PDB entry 7S0S | electron microscopy, 3.05 A resolution | chains C and L of the 35 polymer chains in the assembly

# Chain C
Molecule: 23S rRNA
Source organism: Mycolicibacterium smegmatis
Sequence (3120 nucleotides; each row starts with the number of its first residue):
     1 UAAGUGUUUAAGGGCGCAUGGUGGAUGCCUUGGCACUGGGAGCCGAUGAA
    51 GGACGUAGGAGGCUGCGAUAAGCCUCGGGGAGCUGUCAACCGAGCGUUGA
   101 UCCGAGGAUGUCCGAAUGGGGAAACCCGGCACGAGUGAUGUCGUGUCACC
   151 AGGCGCUGAAUAUAUAGGCGUCUGGGGGGAACGCGGGGAAGUGAAACAUC
   201 UCAGUACCCGUAGGAAGAGAAAACAAAAUGUGAUUCCGUGAGUAGUGGCG
   251 AGCGAAAGCGGAGGAUGGCUAAACCGUAUGCAUGUGAUACCGGGUAGGGG
   301 UUGUGUGUGCGGGGUUGUGGGACCUAUCUUUCCGGCUCUACCUGGCUGGA
   351 GGGCAGUGAGAAAAUGUUGUGGUUAGCGGAAAUGGCUUGGGAUGGCCUGC
   401 CGUAGACGGUGAGAGCCCGGUACGUGAAAACCCGACGUCUGUCUUGAUGG
   451 UGUUCCCGAGUAGCAGCGGGCCCGUGGAAUCUGCUGUGAAUCUGCCGGGA
   501 CCACCCGGUAAGCCUGAAUACUUCCCAGUGACCGAUAGCGGAUUAGUACC
   551 GUGAGGGAAUGGUGAAAAGUACCCCGGGAGGGGAGUGAAAGAGUACCUGA
   601 AACCGUGCGCUUACAAUCCGUCAGAGCCCUCGACGUGUCGUGGGGUGAUG
   651 GCGUGCCUUUUGAAGAAUGAGCCUGCGAGUCAGGGACAUGUCGCGAGGUU
   701 AACCCGGGUGGGGUAGCCGCAGCGAAAGCGAGUCUGAAUAGGGCGUAUCC
   751 ACACAAGAGUGUGUGGUGUAGUGGUGUGUUCUGGACCCGAAGCGGAGUGA
   801 UCUACCCAUGGCCAGGGUGAAGCGCGGGUAAGACCGCGUGGAGGCCCGAA
   851 CCCACUUAGGUUGAAGACUGAGGGGAUGAGCUGUGGGUAGGGGUGAAAGG
   901 CCAAUCAAACUCCGUGAUAGCUGGUUCUCCCCGAAAUGCAUUUAGGUGCA
   951 GCGUCGCAUGUUUCUUGCCGGAGGUAGAGCUACUGGAUGGCCGAUGGGCC
  1001 CCACAGGGUUACUGACGUCAGCCAAACUCCGAAUGCCGGUAAGUCCAAGA
  1051 GUGCGGCAGUGAGACGGCGGGGGAUAAGCUCCGUGCGUCGAGAGGGAAAC
  1101 AGCCCAGAUCGCCGGCUAAGGCCCCUAAGCGUGUGCUAAGUGGAAAAGGA
  1151 UGUGCAGUCGCGAAGACAACCAGGAGGUUGGCUUAGAAGCAGCCACCCUU
  1201 GAAAGAGUGCGUAAUAGCUCACUGGUCAAGUGAUUGUGCGCCGAUAAUGU
  1251 AGCGGGGCUCAAGCACACCGCCGAAGCCGCGGCAGCCAACGUGUUGGCUG
  1301 GGUAGGGGAGCGUCCUGCAUCCGGUGAAGCCGCCGAGUGAUCGAGUGGUG
  1351 GAGGGUGUGGGAGUGAGAAUGCAGGCAUGAGUAGCGAUUAGGCAAGUGAG
  1401 AACCUUGCCCGCCGAAAGACCAAGGGUUCCUGGGCCAGGCCAGUCCGCCC
  1451 AGGGUGAGUCGGGACCUAAGGCGAGGCCGACAGGCGUAGUCGAUGGACAA
  1501 CGGGUUGAUAUUCCCGUACCCGUGUAUGUGCGUCCAUGAUGAAUCAGCGG
  1551 UACUAACCAUCCAAAACCACCGUGACCGCACCUUUCGGGGUGUGGCGUUG
  1601 GUGGGGCUGCAUGGGACCUUCGUUGGUAGUAGUCAAGCGAUGGGGUGACG
  1651 CAGGAAGGUAGCCGUACCGGUCAGUGGUAAUACCGGGGUAAGCCUGUAGG
  1701 GAGUCAGAUAGGUAAAUCCGUCUGGCAUAUAUCCUGAGAGGUGAUGCAUA
  1751 GCCGAGUGAGGCGAAUUCGGUGAUCCUAUGCUGCCGAGAAAAGCCUCUAG
  1801 CGAGGACAUACACGGCCCGUACCCCAAACCAACACAGGUGGUCAGGUAGA
  1851 GAAUACUAAGGCGUACGAGUGAACUAUGGUUAAGGAACUCGGCAAAAUGC
  1901 CCCCGUAACUUCGGGAGAAGGGGGACCCACAUGGCGUGUAAGCCUUUACG
  1951 GCCCAAGCGUGAGUGGGUGGCACAAACCAGUGAGAAGCGACUGUUUACUA
  2001 AAAACACAGGUCCGUGCGAAGUCGCAAGACGAUGUAUACGGACUGACGCC
  2051 UGCCCGGUGCUGGAAGGUUAAGAGGACCCGUUAACUCCCUUUGGGGGUGA
  2101 AGCGGAGAAUUUAAGCCCCAGUAAACGGCGGUGGUAACUAUAAXCAUCCU
  2151 AAGGUAGCGAAAUUCCUUGUCGGGUAAGUUCCGACCUGCACGAAUGGCGU
  2201 AACGACUUCUCAACUGUCUCAACCAUAGACUCGGCGAAAUUGCACUACGA
  2251 GUAAAGAUGCUCGUUACGCGCGGCAGGACGAAAAGACCCCGGGACCUUCA
  2301 CUACAACUUGGUAUUGGUGCUCGAUACGGUUUGUGUAGGAUAGGUGGGAG
  2351 ACUGUGAAGCUCACACGCCAGUGUGGGUGGAGUCGUUGUUGAAAUACCAC
  2401 UCUGAUCGUAUUGGGCCUCUAACCUCGGACCGUAUAUCCGGUUCAGGGAC
  2451 AGUGCCUGGUGGGUAGUUUAACUGGGGCGGUUGCCUCCUAAAAUGUAACG
  2501 GAGGCGCCCAAAGGUUCCCUCAACCUGGACGGCAAUCAGGUGUUGAGUGU
  2551 AAGUGCACAAGGGAGCUUGACUGCGAGACGGACAUGUCGAGCAGGGACGA
  2601 AAGUCGGGACUAGUGAUCCGGCACCUCUGAGUGGAAGGGGUGUCGCUCAA
  2651 CGGAUAAAAGGUACCCCGGGGAUAACAGGCUGAUCUUCCCCAAGAGUCCA
  2701 UAUCGACGGGAUGGUUUGGCACCUCGAUGUCGGCUCGUCGCAUCCUGGGG
  2751 CUGGAGCAGGUCCCAAGGGUUGGGCUGUUCGCCCAUUAAAGCGGCACGCG
  2801 AGCUGGGUUUAGAACGUCGUGAGACAGUUCGGUCUCUAUCCGCCGCGCGC
  2851 GUCAGAAGCUUGAGGAAACCUGUCCCUAGUACGAGAGGACCGGGACGGAC
  2901 GAACCUCUGGUAUACCAGUUGUCCCACCAGGGGCACGGCUGGAUAGCCAC
  2951 GUUCGGACAGGAUAACCGCUGAAAGCAUCUAAGCGGGAAACCUCUUCCAA
  3001 GACCAGGCUUCUCACCCUCUAGGAGGGAUAAGGCCCCCCGCAGACCACGG
  3051 GAUUGAUAGACCAGACCUGGAAGCCUAGUAAUAGGUGCAGGGAACUGGCA
  3101 CUAACCGGCCGAAAACUUAC
Disordered / not traced: 1
Modified / non-standard residues: AI5 ((2S)-4-[2-[(2R,3S,4R,5R)-5-(6-aminopurin-9-yl)-3,4-bis(oxidanyl)oxolan-2-yl]ethyl-[2-[(2R,3R,4R,5R)-2-(4-azanyl-2-oxidanylidene-pyrimidin-1-yl)-5-[bis(oxidanyl)phosphanyloxymethyl]-4-oxidanyl-oxolan-3-yl]oxyethyl]amino]-2-azanyl-butanoic acid) at position 2144
Metal / ion sites: Mg2+ site 1 near U7 (its only coordinating residue here); Mg2+ site 2: A10, G12, G13; Mg2+ site 3: C28, G1354; Mg2+ site 4: C43, G214; Mg2+ site 5 near U64 (its only coordinating residue here); Mg2+ site 6 near U69 (its only coordinating residue here); Mg2+ site 7 near U117 (its only coordinating residue here); Mg2+ site 8: A159, U163; Mg2+ site 9: G191, U2467; Mg2+ site 10 near G191 (its only coordinating residue here); Mg2+ site 11: A196, C197; Mg2+ site 12 near G217 (its only coordinating residue here); 232 more Mg2+ sites not listed

# Chain L
Name: 50S ribosomal protein L13
Source organism: Mycolicibacterium smegmatis
Reference sequence: A0A653FEZ4 (A0A653FEZ4_MYCSM); residues 2-147 here = UniProt positions 2-147
Sequence (146 residues; numbered 2 to 147; the number before each row is that of its first residue):
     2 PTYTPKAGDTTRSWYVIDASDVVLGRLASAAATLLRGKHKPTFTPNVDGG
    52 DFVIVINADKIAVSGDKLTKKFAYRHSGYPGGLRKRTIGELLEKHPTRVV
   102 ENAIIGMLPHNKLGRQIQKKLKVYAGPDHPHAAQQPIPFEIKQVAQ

# How chain C and chain L interact
Pairs across the interface (101; chain C residue first):
  A3(C) with Pro-131(L), sugar contact; His-132(L), hydrogen bond to the sugar; Gln-135(L), hydrogen bond to the base
  G4(C) with Trp-15(L), sugar contact; His-132(L), sugar contact; Gln-135(L), hydrogen bond to the sugar
  U5(C) with Phe-53(L), sugar contact
  C614(C) with Arg-116(L), phosphate contact
  A615(C) with Lys-113(L), sugar contact; Arg-116(L), salt bridge to the phosphate
  A616(C) with Lys-113(L), salt bridge to the phosphate; Arg-116(L), salt bridge to the phosphate
  A623(C) with Asn-47(L), base contact
  G624(C) with Thr-5(L), sugar contact; Asn-47(L), hydrogen bond to the sugar
  A625(C) with Thr-5(L), phosphate contact; Pro-6(L), sugar contact; Lys-7(L), salt bridge to the phosphate; Ala-8(L), phosphate contact
  G626(C) with Lys-7(L), salt bridge to the phosphate; Ala-8(L), hydrogen bond to the phosphate
  A648(C) with Asn-47(L), base contact
  U649(C) with Asn-47(L), hydrogen bond to the sugar; Lys-113(L), phosphate contact; Leu-114(L), phosphate contact
  G650(C) with Pro-46(L), sugar contact; Asn-47(L), sugar contact; Asn-112(L), hydrogen bond to the phosphate; Lys-113(L), salt bridge to the phosphate; Leu-114(L), hydrogen bond to the phosphate
  G651(C) with Asn-112(L), hydrogen bond to the phosphate
  C1113(C) with Pro-2(L), base contact; Thr-3(L), hydrogen bond to the base
  C1123(C) with Ser-30(L), hydrogen bond to the sugar
  C1124(C) with Ser-30(L), hydrogen bond to the sugar; Thr-34(L), sugar contact; Met-108(L), hydrogen bond to the sugar
  C1125(C) with Lys-39(L), salt bridge to the phosphate; Met-108(L), sugar contact; Pro-110(L), phosphate contact
  U1126(C) with Arg-37(L), salt bridge to the phosphate
  A1127(C) with Lys-39(L), salt bridge to the phosphate
  G1129(C) with Gln-147(L), hydrogen bond to the base
  C1130(C) with Arg-27(L), hydrogen bond to the base; Ile-142(L), base contact; Lys-143(L), hydrogen bond to the base; Gln-144(L), base contact
  G1131(C) with Gln-144(L), hydrogen bond to the phosphate; Gln-147(L), hydrogen bond to the sugar
  G1140(C) with Ser-65(L), base contact; Lys-68(L), hydrogen bond to the base
  G1249(C) with His-77(L), stacking on the base; Pro-81(L), phosphate contact; Gly-82(L), hydrogen bond to the phosphate; Leu-84(L), sugar contact
  U1250(C) with Tyr-75(L), sugar contact; Leu-84(L), base contact
  G1255(C) with Gly-107(L), hydrogen bond to the base
  G1256(C) with Ala-104(L), hydrogen bond to the sugar; Gly-107(L), sugar contact; Met-108(L), hydrogen bond to the base
  G1257(C) with Leu-25(L), sugar contact; Gly-26(L), hydrogen bond to the phosphate; Lys-72(L), salt bridge to the phosphate; Ala-104(L), phosphate contact
  C1258(C) with Val-24(L), phosphate contact; Leu-25(L), phosphate contact; Gly-26(L), hydrogen bond to the phosphate; Lys-68(L), salt bridge to the phosphate
  U1259(C) with Val-24(L), phosphate contact; Ser-65(L), hydrogen bond to the phosphate; Gly-66(L), base contact; Lys-68(L), salt bridge to the phosphate
  C1260(C) with Asp-22(L), base contact; Val-24(L), base contact; Arg-27(L), hydrogen bond to the sugar; Ser-65(L), phosphate contact
  A1262(C) with Gly-26(L), base contact; Arg-27(L), base contact
  G2263(C) with His-111(L), salt bridge to the phosphate
  U2264(C) with His-111(L), salt bridge to the phosphate
  A2266(C) with Arg-116(L), base contact
  U2738(C) with Pro-81(L), phosphate contact
  C2739(C) with Pro-81(L), phosphate contact; Gly-82(L), phosphate contact
  A2863(C) with Arg-99(L), hydrogen bond to the phosphate
  G2864(C) with Arg-76(L), phosphate contact; Arg-87(L), salt bridge to the phosphate; His-96(L), salt bridge to the phosphate; Arg-99(L), salt bridge to the phosphate
  G2865(C) with Arg-76(L), salt bridge to the phosphate; Ser-78(L), hydrogen bond to the phosphate
  A2866(C) with Ser-78(L), hydrogen bond to the phosphate; Tyr-80(L), sugar contact; Gly-83(L), phosphate contact; Arg-85(L), salt bridge to the phosphate
  C3004(C) with Glu-102(L), hydrogen bond to the base; Lys-120(L), phosphate contact
  U3118(C) with Ala-134(L), hydrogen bond to the sugar; Gln-136(L), hydrogen bond to the sugar
  A3119(C) with Gln-136(L), sugar contact
Also at the interface, not in a pair above, chain C (48 interface residues in all): A2, A1251, C2992
Also at the interface, not in a pair above, chain L (64 interface residues in all): Ala-33, Ala-63, Asp-67, Lys-71, Asn-103, Leu-109, Lys-123, Val-145

# In short
The interface between chain C and chain L involves 48 residues on one side and 64 on the other; the contacts
include 33 hydrogen bonds, 19 salt bridges and 1 aromatic stacking contact. Polar pairs include
A3(C)/Gln-135(L), C1113(C)/Thr-3(L) and G1129(C)/Gln-147(L).
Here chain C is 23S rRNA and chain L is 50S ribosomal protein L13, both from Mycolicibacterium smegmatis.
Entry 7S0S (M. tuberculosis ribosomal RNA methyltransferase TlyA bound to M. smegmatis 50S ribosomal subunit)
was determined by electron microscopy.
